4CEH - chains A and B of the 3 polymer chains in the assembly; structure by X-ray diffraction, 3.24 A resolution.

Chain A:
Molecule: ATP-dependent helicase/nuclease subunit A
Source organism: Bacillus subtilis SUBSP. subtilis STR. 168
Notes: EC 3.1.-.-, 3.6.4.12
UniProtKB: P23478 (ADDA_BACSU); numbering as in UniProt (aligned over 1-1232)
Chain sequence (1232 residues; row label = number of the first residue in the row):
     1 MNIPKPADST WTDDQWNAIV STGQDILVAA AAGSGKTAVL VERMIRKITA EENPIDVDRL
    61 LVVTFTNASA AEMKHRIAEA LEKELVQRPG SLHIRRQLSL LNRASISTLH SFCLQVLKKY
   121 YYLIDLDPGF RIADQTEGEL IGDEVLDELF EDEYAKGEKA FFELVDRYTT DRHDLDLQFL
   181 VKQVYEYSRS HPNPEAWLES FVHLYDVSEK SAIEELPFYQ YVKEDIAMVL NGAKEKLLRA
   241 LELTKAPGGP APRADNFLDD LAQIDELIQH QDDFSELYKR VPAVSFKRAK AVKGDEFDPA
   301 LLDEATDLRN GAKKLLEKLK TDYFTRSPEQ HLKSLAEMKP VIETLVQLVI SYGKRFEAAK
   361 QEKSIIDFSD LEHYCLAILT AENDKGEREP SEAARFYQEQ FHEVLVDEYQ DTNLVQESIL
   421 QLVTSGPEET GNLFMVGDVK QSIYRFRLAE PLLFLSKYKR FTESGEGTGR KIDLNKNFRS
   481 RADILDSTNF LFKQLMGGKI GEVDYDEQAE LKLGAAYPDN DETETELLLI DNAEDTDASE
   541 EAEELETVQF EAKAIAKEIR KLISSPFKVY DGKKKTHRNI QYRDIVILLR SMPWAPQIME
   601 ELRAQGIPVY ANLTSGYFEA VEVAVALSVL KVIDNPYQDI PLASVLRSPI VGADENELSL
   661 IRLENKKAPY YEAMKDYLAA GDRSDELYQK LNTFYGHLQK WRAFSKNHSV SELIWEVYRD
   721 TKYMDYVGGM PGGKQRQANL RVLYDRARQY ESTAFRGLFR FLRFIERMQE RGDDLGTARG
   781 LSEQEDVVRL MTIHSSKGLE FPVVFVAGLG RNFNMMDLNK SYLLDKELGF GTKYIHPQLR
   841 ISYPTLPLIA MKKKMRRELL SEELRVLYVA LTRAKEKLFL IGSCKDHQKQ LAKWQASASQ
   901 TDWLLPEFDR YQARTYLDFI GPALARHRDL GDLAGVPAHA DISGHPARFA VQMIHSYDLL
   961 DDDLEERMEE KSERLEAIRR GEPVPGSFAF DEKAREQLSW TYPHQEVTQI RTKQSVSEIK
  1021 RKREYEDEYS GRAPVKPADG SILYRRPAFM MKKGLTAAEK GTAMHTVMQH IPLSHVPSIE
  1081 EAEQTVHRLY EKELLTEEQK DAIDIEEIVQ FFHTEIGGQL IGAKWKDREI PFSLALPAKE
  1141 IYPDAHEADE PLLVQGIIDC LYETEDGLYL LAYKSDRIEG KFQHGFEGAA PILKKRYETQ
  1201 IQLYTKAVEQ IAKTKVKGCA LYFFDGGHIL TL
Unresolved in the structure: 1-4, 381-389, 533-545, 779-781, 931-937, 961-971, 1023-1042, 1146-1149, 1180-1186
Sequence notes: variant Gly780 (Ala in P23478); engineered mutation Ala1172 (Asp in P23478)
Reported in the primary citation:
  - catalytic residues: Glu408, Arg873 (proposed by the authors, not directly observed)

Chain B:
Molecule: ATP-dependent helicase/deoxyribonuclease subunit B
Source organism: Bacillus subtilis SUBSP. subtilis STR. 168
Notes: EC 3.1.-.-, 3.6.4.12
UniProtKB: P23477 (ADDB_BACSU); residues 1-1166 here = UniProt positions 1-1166
Chain sequence (1166 residues; each row starts with the number of its first residue):
     1 MGAEFLVGRS GSGKTKLIIN SIQDELRRAP FGKPIIFLVP DQMTFLMEYE LAKTPDMGGM
    61 IRAQVFSFSR LAWRVLQHTG GMSRPFLTST GVQMLLRKLI EEHKQEFKVY QKASDKSGFT
   121 AQVERMLTEF KRYCLEPEDI RRMAESGTAS EYRGERVLSE KLHDLSILYQ QMEKSLADQY
   181 LHSEDYLTLL AEHIPLAEDI KGAHIYVDGF YQFTPQEFRV LEQLMVHAEH ITFSLTADKP
   241 SYEREPHELE LFRMTGKTYY RLHQKAKELN LDITYKELSG TERHTKTPEL AHLEAQYEAR
   301 PAIPYAEKQE ALTVMQAANR RAELEGIARE IHALVREKGY RYKDVAILAR QPEDYKDMVK
   361 EVFADYEIPY FIDGKASMLN HPLIEFIRSS LDVLKGNWRY EAVFRCVKTE LLFPLNEPKA
   421 KVREQVDQLE NYCIAYGIKG DRWTKGDRFQ YRRFVSLDDD FAQTDQEIEM ENMLNDTRDW
   481 IVPPLFQLQK RMKKAKTVQE KAEALYRYLE ETDVPLKLDQ ERQRAEDDGR IIEAQQHQQA
   541 WDAVIQLLEE FVEMMGDDEI SLDLFQQMIE AGAESLTFSL IPPALDQVFV GNMDLSRMYG
   601 TSCTFVLGAN DGVLPARPDE NGVLSDDDRE WLKTIGVELS SGGRERLLDE HFLIYMAFSS
   661 PSDRLYVSYP IADAEGKTLL PSMIVKRLEE LFPHHKERLL TNEPEQVSDE EQLMYVVNKS
   721 VAQSFTASQL RLWTREYDIS DVWWSTYNVL MSEQDRLQSK KLFSSLFFRN EVKQLERSVS
   781 RQLYGERIQG SVSRMETFNA CPFSHFASHG LHLKERQFFK LEAPDIGQLF HSSLKLISDR
   841 LRDEKLDWRD LTKEQCELFS YDAVERLAPK LQKEILLSSN RHYYVKEKLQ KIVTRVSGIL
   901 SEHAKASGFV PIGLELGFGG KGPLPPLTFQ LKNGCTMELV GRIDRVDKAE SSKGLLLRIV
   961 AYKSSDKGLD LAEVYYGLAL QMLTYLDLSI THSADWLGMR ATPAGVLYFH IHDPMIQSNL
  1021 PLGLDEIEQE IFKKFKMKGL LLGDQEVVRL MDTTLQEGRS NIINAGLKKD GSLRSDSAAV
  1081 GEKEFDLLTK HVRRTFQEAG EQITDGRVSI EPYKMKNKTP CTYCAFKSVC QFDESLEENE
  1141 YRPLKAEKDK TILEWIKKEA DGNEHS
Unresolved in the structure: 1, 147-153, 305-308, 1161-1166
Sequence notes: variant Asp843 (Glu in P23477), Glu844 (Gln in P23477); engineered mutation Ala961 (Asp in P23477)
Swiss-Prot annotation at these positions:
  - binding site (ATP): Ser10, Gly11, Lys14, Thr15, Lys16, Thr236, Arg283
  - binding site ([4Fe-4S] cluster): Cys801, Cys1121, Cys1124, Cys1130
  - mutagenesis: Lys14 (K14A: No change in AddAB ATPase activity, KM and kcat for ATP hydrolysis are unchanged, helicase rate and processivity are unchanged, enzyme-Chi-DNA complex is 3-fold less stable), Asp41 (D41A: No longer recognizes the Chi sequence nor generates the Chi fragment), Gln42 (Q42A: No longer recognizes the Chi sequence nor generates the Chi fragment), Thr44 (T44A: No longer recognizes the Chi sequence nor generates the Chi fragment), Phe68 (F68A: Reduced recognition of the Chi sequence, reduced generation of the Chi fragment), Arg70 (R70A: No longer recognizes the Chi sequence nor generates the Chi fragment), Trp73 (W73A: Reduced recognition of the Chi sequence, reduced generation of the Chi fragment), Phe210 (F210A: No longer recognizes the Chi sequence nor generates the Chi fragment), Phe213 (F213A: Wild-type Chi fragment generation), Cys801 (C801A: Loss of iron-sulfur group binding, loss of DNA-binding), Cys1121 (C1121A: Loss of iron-sulfur group binding, loss of DNA-binding), Cys1124 (C1124A: Loss of iron-sulfur group binding, loss of DNA-binding), 1 further mutagenesis entry in UniProt
Metal / ion sites: 4Fe-4S cluster Fe: Cys801, Cys1121, Cys1124, Cys1130
Small-molecule neighbours: 4Fe-4S cluster (SF4): Cys801, Phe803, Ser804, Ile1110, Pro1112, Cys1121, Cys1124, Phe1126, Lys1127, Cys1130, Phe1132

Interface between chain A and chain B:
Contacting residue pairs - 326 pairs, chain A then chain B:
  Asn67(A) - Lys677(B)
  Ala71(A) - Leu680(B)  hydrophobic
  Lys74(A) - Asp611(B)  salt bridge
  His75(A) - Asp611(B)  salt bridge
  His75(A) - Leu680(B)
  Leu92(A) - His247(B)
  Leu92(A) - Leu249(B)
  Arg95(A) - Leu249(B)
  Arg96(A) - Arg644(B)
  Ser99(A) - Leu249(B)
  Ser99(A) - Leu647(B)
  Ser99(A) - Leu648(B)
  Asn102(A) - Arg617(B)
  Asn102(A) - Leu647(B)
  Arg103(A) - Arg617(B)
  Arg103(A) - Pro618(B)
  Arg103(A) - Glu620(B)
  Arg103(A) - Asp626(B)  salt bridge
  Arg103(A) - Gly643(B)
  Arg103(A) - Arg644(B)
  Arg103(A) - Leu647(B)
  Ala104(A) - Arg617(B)  hydrogen bond (backbone-side chain)
  Gln115(A) - Arg617(B)
  Lys118(A) - Asp619(B)  salt bridge
  Lys118(A) - Asn621(B)
  Lys119(A) - Asn621(B)
  Tyr121(A) - Phe119(B)
  Tyr121(A) - Gln122(B)  hydrogen bond
  Tyr122(A) - Val109(B)  hydrophobic
  Tyr122(A) - Tyr110(B)  hydrophobic
  Tyr122(A) - Ala113(B)  hydrophobic
  Tyr122(A) - Val157(B)
  Leu123(A) - Lys112(B)  hydrogen bond (backbone-side chain)
  Ile124(A) - Lys112(B)
  Asp125(A) - Lys116(B)  salt bridge
  Leu126(A) - Lys116(B)
  Asp127(A) - Lys116(B)
  Asp127(A) - Ser117(B)  hydrogen bond (side chain-backbone)
  Asp127(A) - Gly118(B)  hydrogen bond (side chain-backbone)
  Pro128(A) - Gly118(B)
  Pro128(A) - Phe119(B)
  Pro128(A) - Gln122(B)
  Asp147(A) - Arg881(B)  salt bridge
  Glu151(A) - Ser879(B)
  Glu151(A) - Asn880(B)  hydrogen bond
  Glu151(A) - Arg881(B)
  Tyr154(A) - Asn880(B)
  Tyr154(A) - Arg881(B)
  Tyr154(A) - Tyr884(B)  hydrophobic
  Phe162(A) - Tyr884(B)  hydrophobic
  Val165(A) - Tyr884(B)  hydrophobic
  Asp166(A) - Tyr884(B)  hydrogen bond
  Thr169(A) - Lys888(B)  hydrogen bond
  Thr170(A) - Lys888(B)  hydrogen bond (backbone-side chain)
  Asp171(A) - Lys888(B)
  Asp171(A) - Ile892(B)
  Asp171(A) - His1012(B)
  Asp171(A) - Asp1013(B)  hydrogen bond (side chain-backbone)
  Arg172(A) - Phe830(B)
  Arg172(A) - Val885(B)
  Arg172(A) - Ile1011(B)  hydrogen bond (side chain-backbone)
  Asp174(A) - Arg881(B)  salt bridge
  Gln178(A) - Arg881(B)  hydrogen bond
  Thr321(A) - Asn1019(B)
  Thr325(A) - Asn1019(B)  hydrogen bond (side chain-backbone)
  Thr325(A) - Pro1021(B)
  Arg326(A) - Ser1018(B)
  Arg326(A) - Leu1020(B)
  Arg326(A) - Pro1021(B)
  Glu392(A) - Arg156(B)  salt bridge
  Glu392(A) - Val157(B)
  Phe396(A) - Asp627(B)
  Val621(A) - Gln1131(B)
  Val621(A) - Phe1132(B)
  Val625(A) - Gln1131(B)
  Ser628(A) - Ser1128(B)
  Asp634(A) - Lys408(B)  salt bridge
  Asp634(A) - Asp427(B)
  Asn635(A) - Asp427(B)  hydrogen bond (side chain-backbone)
  Asn635(A) - Glu430(B)  hydrogen bond
  Asn635(A) - Asn431(B)
  Asn635(A) - Arg816(B)
  Pro636(A) - Asp427(B)
  Tyr637(A) - Glu424(B)
  Tyr637(A) - Asp427(B)
  Tyr637(A) - Gln428(B)  hydrogen bond
  Tyr637(A) - Asn431(B)  hydrogen bond (backbone-side chain)
  Gln638(A) - Arg816(B)
  Asp639(A) - Leu813(B)
  Asp639(A) - Lys814(B)  hydrogen bond (side chain-backbone)
  Ile640(A) - Glu815(B)
  Ile640(A) - Ala1125(B)
  Ile640(A) - Phe1126(B)  hydrophobic
  Ile640(A) - Ser1128(B)
  Ile640(A) - Val1129(B)
  Ala643(A) - Leu813(B)  hydrophobic
  Ser644(A) - Ser1128(B)  hydrogen bond (side chain-backbone)
  Ser644(A) - Gln1131(B)  hydrogen bond (backbone-side chain)
  Arg647(A) - Asn770(B)  hydrogen bond
  Arg647(A) - Glu771(B)  hydrogen bond (side chain-backbone)
  Arg647(A) - Val772(B)
  Arg647(A) - Phe803(B)
  Arg647(A) - Ile1110(B)
  Arg647(A) - Val1129(B)
  Arg647(A) - Cys1130(B)  hydrogen bond (side chain-backbone)
  Arg647(A) - Gln1131(B)
  Ser648(A) - Gln1131(B)
  Pro649(A) - Lys761(B)  hydrogen bond (backbone-side chain)
  Pro649(A) - Phe768(B)  hydrophobic
  Glu655(A) - Val772(B)
  Glu655(A) - Lys773(B)  hydrogen bond (side chain-backbone)
  Glu655(A) - Leu775(B)
  Glu655(A) - Phe806(B)
  Asn656(A) - Gln774(B)  hydrogen bond (side chain-backbone)
  Asn656(A) - Leu775(B)
  Asn656(A) - Glu776(B)  hydrogen bond (side chain-backbone)
  Asn656(A) - Val779(B)
  Leu658(A) - Leu811(B)
  Ser659(A) - Val779(B)
  Ser659(A) - Leu783(B)
  Ser659(A) - Leu811(B)
  Arg662(A) - Leu783(B)
  Arg662(A) - Gly810(B)
  Arg662(A) - Leu811(B)  hydrogen bond (side chain-backbone)
  Arg662(A) - His812(B)
  Leu663(A) - Gln782(B)
  Leu663(A) - Leu783(B)
  Lys666(A) - Leu783(B)
  Lys667(A) - Arg453(B)  hydrogen bond (backbone-side chain)
  Tyr670(A) - Leu813(B)  hydrophobic
  Tyr671(A) - Glu424(B)  hydrogen bond
  Glu672(A) - Gln428(B)
  Lys675(A) - Glu424(B)  salt bridge
  Gln699(A) - Arg423(B)
  Arg702(A) - Arg423(B)
  Arg702(A) - Asp427(B)  salt bridge
  Lys706(A) - Asn380(B)
  Lys706(A) - Pro382(B)
  Lys706(A) - Glu410(B)
  Lys706(A) - Glu521(B)  salt bridge
  Asn707(A) - Asn380(B)
  Asn707(A) - Pro382(B)
  Asn707(A) - Glu533(B)  hydrogen bond
  Asn707(A) - Gln536(B)  hydrogen bond
  His708(A) - Asn380(B)
  Ser709(A) - Asn380(B)  hydrogen bond (backbone-side chain)
  Trp715(A) - Arg321(B)
  Trp715(A) - Glu361(B)
  Arg719(A) - Glu361(B)  salt bridge
  Lys722(A) - Gln723(B)
  Lys722(A) - Leu762(B)
  Asp725(A) - Ser724(B)  hydrogen bond
  Asp725(A) - Ala727(B)
  Asp725(A) - Leu762(B)
  Tyr726(A) - Lys761(B)
  Tyr726(A) - Leu762(B)
  Tyr726(A) - Ser764(B)
  Tyr726(A) - Ser765(B)  hydrogen bond (backbone-side chain)
  Tyr726(A) - Phe768(B)
  Gly728(A) - Ser728(B)
  Gly728(A) - Arg731(B)
  Gly729(A) - Ala727(B)
  Gly729(A) - Arg731(B)
  Gly729(A) - Ser765(B)  hydrogen bond (backbone-side chain)
  Gly729(A) - Leu766(B)  hydrogen bond (backbone-backbone)
  Met730(A) - Arg731(B)
  Met730(A) - Ser765(B)
  Met730(A) - Phe768(B)  hydrophobic
  Pro731(A) - Arg731(B)
  Lys734(A) - Glu703(B)  salt bridge
  Lys734(A) - Glu705(B)  salt bridge
  Arg736(A) - Asp1133(B)  salt bridge
  Arg736(A) - Ser1135(B)
  Gln737(A) - Ser728(B)
  Arg741(A) - Arg321(B)
  Tyr744(A) - Asp357(B)  hydrogen bond (side chain-backbone)
  Tyr744(A) - Met358(B)  hydrophobic
  Tyr744(A) - Glu361(B)
  Asp745(A) - Ala674(B)
  Phe755(A) - Leu379(B)  hydrophobic
  Phe755(A) - Arg388(B)
  Phe755(A) - Glu574(B)
  Arg756(A) - Asn380(B)
  Phe759(A) - Tyr400(B)
  Phe759(A) - Glu401(B)
  Phe759(A) - Phe404(B)  hydrophobic
  Phe759(A) - Arg405(B)
  Phe759(A) - Lys408(B)
  Phe759(A) - Glu430(B)
  Arg760(A) - Glu385(B)  salt bridge
  Arg760(A) - Arg388(B)
  Arg760(A) - Arg405(B)
  Arg763(A) - Glu401(B)  salt bridge
  Glu770(A) - Lys820(B)
  Ala778(A) - Glu675(B)
  Lys833(A) - Gln1017(B)  hydrogen bond
  Ile835(A) - Met1015(B)  hydrophobic
  Leu839(A) - Ile1027(B)
  Arg840(A) - Arg895(B)
  Arg840(A) - Asp1013(B)  salt bridge
  Arg840(A) - Pro1014(B)  hydrogen bond (side chain-backbone)
  Arg840(A) - Met1015(B)
  Arg840(A) - Ile1016(B)  hydrogen bond (backbone-backbone)
  Arg840(A) - Ile1031(B)
  Ile841(A) - Met1015(B)
  Ile841(A) - Ile1016(B)
  Ser842(A) - Met1015(B)
  Ser842(A) - Ile1016(B)  hydrogen bond (backbone-backbone)
  Ser842(A) - Gln1017(B)
  Ser842(A) - Ser1018(B)  hydrogen bond (backbone-backbone)
  Tyr843(A) - Ser1018(B)
  Arg974(A) - Trp733(B)
  Arg974(A) - Trp744(B)
  Leu975(A) - Phe767(B)  hydrophobic
  Ile978(A) - Leu730(B)  hydrophobic
  Ile978(A) - Tyr747(B)
  Ile978(A) - Phe767(B)  hydrophobic
  Arg979(A) - Phe767(B)
  Arg980(A) - Lys760(B)
  Gly981(A) - Met751(B)
  Gly981(A) - Arg756(B)  hydrogen bond (backbone-side chain)
  Glu982(A) - Tyr747(B)
  Pro983(A) - Asn748(B)
  Val984(A) - Trp744(B)  hydrophobic
  Val984(A) - Asn748(B)  hydrogen bond (backbone-side chain)
  Phe988(A) - Asp741(B)
  Phe988(A) - Trp744(B)  hydrophobic
  Phe988(A) - Ser745(B)
  Phe988(A) - Asn748(B)
  Phe990(A) - Leu713(B)  hydrophobic
  Phe990(A) - Val742(B)  hydrophobic
  Phe990(A) - Ser745(B)
  Asp991(A) - Ser745(B)  hydrogen bond (backbone-side chain)
  Lys993(A) - Leu713(B)
  Ala994(A) - Thr746(B)
  Arg995(A) - Val749(B)
  Arg995(A) - Ser752(B)  hydrogen bond
  Gln997(A) - Arg336(B)  hydrogen bond (backbone-side chain)
  Gln997(A) - Leu713(B)
  Gln997(A) - Val716(B)
  Gln997(A) - Val717(B)
  Leu998(A) - Asn718(B)
  Leu998(A) - Thr746(B)
  Leu998(A) - Val749(B)  hydrophobic
  Trp1000(A) - Arg336(B)
  Tyr1002(A) - Arg341(B)
  Tyr1002(A) - Tyr342(B)  hydrogen bond (side chain-backbone)
  Tyr1002(A) - Asp586(B)  hydrogen bond
  His1004(A) - Arg341(B)
  Val1007(A) - Leu585(B)
  Val1007(A) - Asp586(B)
  Thr1008(A) - Ala584(B)
  Thr1008(A) - Asp586(B)
  Ile1010(A) - Ala584(B)
  Ile1010(A) - Leu585(B)  hydrogen bond (backbone-backbone)
  Arg1011(A) - Gln535(B)
  Arg1011(A) - Pro582(B)
  Thr1012(A) - Phe45(B)
  Thr1012(A) - Tyr49(B)
  Thr1012(A) - Pro583(B)  hydrogen bond (backbone-backbone)
  Thr1012(A) - Ala584(B)  hydrogen bond (side chain-backbone)
  Thr1012(A) - Leu585(B)  hydrogen bond (side chain-backbone)
  Lys1013(A) - Phe45(B)
  Lys1013(A) - Glu48(B)  salt bridge
  Leu1043(A) - Gln538(B)
  Tyr1044(A) - Pro515(B)
  Tyr1044(A) - Leu518(B)
  Tyr1044(A) - Asp519(B)  hydrogen bond (side chain-backbone)
  Tyr1044(A) - Arg522(B)
  Tyr1044(A) - Gln538(B)
  Tyr1044(A) - Trp541(B)  hydrophobic
  Arg1045(A) - Trp541(B)  hydrogen bond (backbone-side chain)
  Arg1045(A) - Ile545(B)
  Arg1045(A) - Glu549(B)  salt bridge
  Arg1046(A) - Tyr506(B)
  Pro1047(A) - Tyr506(B)
  Pro1047(A) - Ile545(B)  hydrophobic
  Pro1047(A) - Glu549(B)
  Ala1048(A) - Glu549(B)  hydrogen bond (backbone-side chain)
  Phe1049(A) - Val552(B)  hydrophobic
  Met1050(A) - Tyr506(B)  hydrophobic
  His1070(A) - Gln77(B)
  His1070(A) - His78(B)
  Lys1092(A) - Thr79(B)
  Lys1092(A) - Gly80(B)
  Lys1092(A) - Gly81(B)
  Glu1093(A) - Gly80(B)
  Glu1093(A) - Gly81(B)  hydrogen bond (backbone-backbone)
  Glu1093(A) - Ser83(B)  hydrogen bond (backbone-side chain)
  Glu1093(A) - Arg84(B)  salt bridge
  Leu1094(A) - Leu76(B)
  Leu1094(A) - Gln77(B)
  Leu1094(A) - His78(B)
  Leu1094(A) - Thr79(B)
  Leu1094(A) - Gly80(B)
  Leu1094(A) - Ser83(B)  hydrogen bond (backbone-side chain)
  Leu1095(A) - Ser83(B)
  Thr1096(A) - Ser83(B)  hydrogen bond (backbone-side chain)
  Trp1125(A) - Phe31(B)  hydrophobic
  Glu1129(A) - Gln77(B)
  Ile1130(A) - Ile61(B)  hydrophobic
  Pro1131(A) - Ile61(B)
  Pro1131(A) - Arg74(B)
  Phe1132(A) - Met60(B)
  Ser1133(A) - Gly59(B)
  Ser1133(A) - Met60(B)  hydrogen bond (backbone-backbone)
  Leu1134(A) - Gly58(B)
  Ala1135(A) - Ala52(B)
  Ala1135(A) - Gly58(B)  hydrogen bond (backbone-backbone)
  Glu1150(A) - Arg341(B)  salt bridge
  Pro1151(A) - Tyr49(B)  hydrogen bond (backbone-side chain)
  Pro1151(A) - Leu585(B)
  Leu1152(A) - Leu585(B)  hydrophobic
  Leu1153(A) - Glu48(B)
  Leu1153(A) - Ala52(B)  hydrophobic
  Gln1155(A) - Glu48(B)  hydrogen bond
  Gln1210(A) - Asp56(B)
  Gln1210(A) - Met57(B)
  Gln1210(A) - Gly58(B)
  Ile1211(A) - Met57(B)  hydrogen bond (backbone-backbone)
  Ile1211(A) - Gly58(B)
  Ile1211(A) - Gly59(B)
  Ile1211(A) - Met60(B)
  Ile1211(A) - Ile61(B)  hydrophobic
  Ala1212(A) - Pro30(B)  hydrophobic
  Ala1212(A) - Phe31(B)  hydrophobic
Other interface residues (no listed pair), chain A (181 interface residues in all): Phe150, Ala155, His173, Leu175, Gln330, Ala624, Ile650, Val651, Leu660, Ala668, Tyr695, Ala703, Glu712, Arg748, Gln749, Gln784, His836, Pro844, Ser972, Ala977, Gln1009, Gln1069, Leu1161, Lys1213
Other interface residues (no listed pair), chain B (224 interface residues in all): Arg27, Met82, Lys161, His332, Val335, Glu337, Lys360, Val362, Ala364, Asp365, Pro369, His381, Thr409, Ala420, Gln499, Ala502, Glu503, Ile532, His537, Asp542, Gln546, Leu548, Gln587, Gly612, Pro615, Gly622, Ser625, Pro681, Met683, Gln706, Asp709, Lys719, Ser720, Ala722, Thr734, Arg735, Leu750, Gln758, Phe763, Ile826, Lys891, Ser964, Leu1024, Val1108, Leu1136

Summary:
The interface between chain A and chain B involves 181 residues on one side and 224 on the other, with 66
hydrogen bonds and 23 salt bridges. Polar pairs include Lys74(A)-Asp611(B), His75(A)-Asp611(B) and
Arg103(A)-Asp626(B). Chain B binds 4Fe-4S cluster. The paper reports catalytic residues Glu408(A) and
Arg873(A).
Here chain A is ATP-dependent helicase/nuclease subunit A and chain B is ATP-dependent
helicase/deoxyribonuclease subunit B, both from Bacillus subtilis SUBSP. subtilis STR. 168. Entry 4CEH
(Crystal structure of AddAB with a forked DNA substrate) was determined by X-ray diffraction together with
4CEI and 4CEJ from the same study.
